PDB entry 7B9S | electron microscopy, 3.40 A resolution | chains B and F of the 30 polymer chains in the assembly

# Chain B
Name: EccB5
Source organism: Mycobacterium xenopi RIVM700367
UniProtKB: I0RZH9 (I0RZH9_MYCXE); numbering as in UniProt (aligned over 1-506)
Chain sequence (506 residues; each row starts with the number of its first residue):
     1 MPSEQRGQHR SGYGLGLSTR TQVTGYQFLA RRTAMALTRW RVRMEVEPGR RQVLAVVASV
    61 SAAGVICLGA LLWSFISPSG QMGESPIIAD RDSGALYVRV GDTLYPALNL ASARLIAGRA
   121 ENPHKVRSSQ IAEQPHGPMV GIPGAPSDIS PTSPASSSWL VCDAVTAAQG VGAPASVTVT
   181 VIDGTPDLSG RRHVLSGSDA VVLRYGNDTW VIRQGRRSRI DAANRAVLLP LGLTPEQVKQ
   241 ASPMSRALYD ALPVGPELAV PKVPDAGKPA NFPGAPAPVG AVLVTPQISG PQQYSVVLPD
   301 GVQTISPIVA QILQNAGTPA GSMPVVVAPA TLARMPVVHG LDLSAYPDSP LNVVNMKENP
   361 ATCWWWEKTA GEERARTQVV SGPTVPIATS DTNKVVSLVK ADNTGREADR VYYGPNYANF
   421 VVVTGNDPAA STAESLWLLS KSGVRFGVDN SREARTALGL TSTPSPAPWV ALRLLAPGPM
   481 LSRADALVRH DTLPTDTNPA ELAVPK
Not modelled in the structure: 1-11, 75-506

# Chain F
Name: EccC5
Source organism: Mycobacterium xenopi RIVM700367
UniProtKB: I0RZI0 (I0RZI0_MYCXE); residues 1-1392 here = UniProt positions 1-1392
Chain sequence (1392 residues; numbered 1 to 1392; the number before each row is that of its first residue):
     1 MKQGFARPTP ERAPVVKPEN IVLPTPLSVP PPEGKPWWLV VVGVLVVGLL VGMVGMTVAS
    61 GSRLFLGAGA IFPIFMIGGV AMMMFGGRFG GQQQMSRPKL DAMRAQFMLM LDMLRETAQE
   121 SADSMDANYR WFHPAPTTLA AAVGSSRMWE RQPDGKDLNF GVVRVGVGMT RPEVTWGEPQ
   181 NMPTDIELEP VTGKALQEFG RYQSVVYNLP KMVSLLVEPW YSLVGEREQV LGLTRAIICQ
   241 LAFSHGPDHV QMIVVTSDPD RWDWVKWIPH FGDPRRRDAA GNARMVYTSV REFATEQAEL
   301 FAGRGSFTPR HASSSAETPT PHHVIISDIE DPQWEYVISS EGVDGVTFFD LTGSPLWTGA
   361 PQRVLRFTDS AGVIETLPRD RDTWMVIDDN AWFFALADQM SEADAEQFAH QMAHWRLAEA
   421 YEEIGQRVVQ LGARDILSYY GIDDAGEIDF NTLWSGSGRR DLLSRSRLRI PFGNRADNGE
   481 LLFLDMKSLD EGGDGPHGVM SGTTGSGKSS LVRTVIASLM LAHPPEELQF VLADLKGGSA
   541 VKPFDGVPHV SRIITDLEDD QALMERFLEA MWGEIARRKE ICFSAGVDGA KEYNELRARM
   601 KARGEDMPPL PMLVVVIDEF YEWFRIMPTA VDVLDSIGRQ GRAYWVHLMM ASQTIESRAE
   661 KLMENMGYRL VLKAQTAGAA QAAGVPNAVN LPSQAGLGYF RKSGDEIIRF QAEYLWRDYR
   721 RGSSYDGEEQ APLTHSVDYI RPQLFTTAFA PLEVSVSGPD GQSALPQVVD GEAVNGHRGG
   781 DDVDEEEEAL RTPKVGTVII DQLRQIDFEP YRLWHPPLDV PVPIDELVNR FLGRPWQQDY
   841 GTAKNLVFPI GIIDRPYKHD QPPWTVDTSG AGANVLILGA GGAGKTTALQ TLICAAALTH
   901 TPEQVQFYCL AYSGTALTTV ANLPHVGGVS GPTDPYGVRR TVAEVLGLVR DRKRSFLEYD
   961 VPSMEVFRRR KFGGEPGGVP DDGFGDVYLV IDNYRALAEE NEVLIEQVNQ IINQGPSFGV
  1021 HVVATADRES ELRPPVRSGF GSRVELRLAA VEDAKLVRSR FAKDVPPKPG RGMVAVNYVR
  1081 LDSDPQAGLH TLVARPALGS TPDAVFESDS VAAAVRQVAA GEARPVRRLP ARFGLDQLRQ
  1141 VAAADRRQGV GAGGIAWAIS ELDLQPVYLN FADNAHLMVT GRRECGRTTT LATIMSEIGR
  1201 IYAPGASTAP PTSRPSAQVW LVDPRRQLLT VLGSDYVEKF AYNLDGVAAM MDDLAAALAR
  1261 REPPPGLSAE ELLSRSWWSG PEIFLIIDDI QQLPPGFDSP LHKAAPWVTR AADVGLHVFV
  1321 TRTFGGWSSA GSDPILRALH QANAPLLVMD ADPDEGFIRG KMKGGPLPRG RGLLMAEDTG
  1381 VFVQVAATDL RR
Not modelled in the structure: 1-12, 309-317, 418-1392

# Interface between chain B and chain F
Residue-residue contacts (14):
  Glu45(B) - Ile186(F)
  Arg51(B) - Gly34(F)
  Arg51(B) - Lys35(F)
  Leu54(B) - Lys35(F)
  Leu54(B) - Trp37(F)  hydrophobic
  Leu54(B) - Val40(F)
  Val57(B) - Val41(F)  hydrophobic
  Ala58(B) - Val40(F)  hydrophobic
  Ala58(B) - Val44(F)
  Ser61(B) - Val44(F)
  Ala62(B) - Val44(F)
  Val65(B) - Leu45(F)  hydrophobic
  Val65(B) - Gly48(F)
  Trp73(B) - Ala59(F)  hydrophobic
Also at the interface, not in a pair above, chain B (11 interface residues in all): Arg50, Leu72
Also at the interface, not in a pair above, chain F (11 interface residues in all): Met56

# Summary
The chain B/chain F interface involves 11 residues from each chain.
Chain B is EccB5 and chain F is EccC5, both from Mycobacterium xenopi RIVM700367; the structure, Structure of
the mycobacterial ESX-5 Type VII Secretion System hexameric pore complex, was determined by electron
microscopy (same publication as 7B7J and 7B9F).
